PDB entry 6PYV | X-ray diffraction, 1.45 A resolution | chains A and C of the 3 polymer chains in the assembly

# Chain A
Protein: HLA class I histocompatibility antigen, B-2703 alpha chain
Source organism: Homo sapiens
UniProtKB: P03989 (1B27_HUMAN); residues 1-276 here correspond to UniProt positions 25-300 (UniProt number = residue number + 24)
Amino-acid sequence (276 residues; numbered 1 to 276; the number before each row is that of its first residue):
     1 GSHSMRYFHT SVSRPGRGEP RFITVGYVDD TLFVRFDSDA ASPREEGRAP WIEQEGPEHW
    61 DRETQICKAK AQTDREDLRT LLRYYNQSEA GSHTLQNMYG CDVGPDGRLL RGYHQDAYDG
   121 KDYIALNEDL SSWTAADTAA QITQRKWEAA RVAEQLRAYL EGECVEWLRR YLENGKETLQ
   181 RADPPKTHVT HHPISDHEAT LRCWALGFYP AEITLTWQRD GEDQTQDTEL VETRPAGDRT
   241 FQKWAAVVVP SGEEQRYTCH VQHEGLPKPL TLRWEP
Disulfide bonds: Cys101-Cys164, Cys203-Cys259
Differences from the reference sequence: engineered mutation Gly47 (Pro71 in P03989); variant His59 (Tyr83 in P03989)
What the authors report for this chain:
  - conformationally variable residues (side-chain flip): Trp60
  - mutagenesis - W60A: unchanged expression
  - mutagenesis - W60A: decreased binding to HC10 (proposed by the authors, not directly observed)

# Chain C
Protein: LRN peptide
Amino-acid sequence (9 residues; numbered 1 to 9; the number before each row is that of its first residue):
     1 LRNQSVFNF

# How chain A and chain C interact
Contacting residue pairs (41; chain A residue first):
  Tyr7(A) with Leu1(C), hydrogen bond (side chain-backbone); Arg2(C), hydrogen bond (side chain-backbone)
  His9(A) with Arg2(C), hydrogen bond
  Thr24(A) with Arg2(C), hydrogen bond
  Glu45(A) with Arg2(C), salt bridge
  His59(A) with Leu1(C)
  Arg62(A) with Leu1(C); Arg2(C), hydrogen bond (side chain-backbone); Gln4(C)
  Glu63(A) with Leu1(C); Arg2(C), hydrogen bond (side chain-backbone)
  Ile66(A) with Arg2(C); Asn3(C); Gln4(C)
  Cys67(A) with Arg2(C), hydrogen bond
  Thr73(A) with Asn8(C)
  Glu76(A) with Asn8(C)
  Asp77(A) with Asn8(C); Phe9(C), hydrogen bond (side chain-backbone)
  Thr80(A) with Phe9(C)
  Leu81(A) with Phe9(C), hydrophobic
  Tyr84(A) with Phe9(C), hydrogen bond (side chain-backbone)
  Leu95(A) with Phe9(C), hydrophobic
  Tyr99(A) with Arg2(C); Asn3(C), hydrogen bond (side chain-backbone)
  Asp116(A) with Phe9(C)
  Tyr123(A) with Phe9(C), hydrophobic
  Thr143(A) with Phe9(C), hydrogen bond (side chain-backbone)
  Lys146(A) with Phe9(C), hydrogen bond (side chain-backbone)
  Trp147(A) with Asn8(C), hydrogen bond (side chain-backbone); Phe9(C), hydrophobic
  Val152(A) with Phe7(C), hydrophobic
  Gln155(A) with Phe7(C)
  Leu156(A) with Asn3(C); Phe7(C), hydrophobic
  Tyr159(A) with Leu1(C), hydrogen bond (side chain-backbone); Arg2(C); Asn3(C)
  Glu163(A) with Leu1(C)
  Trp167(A) with Leu1(C)
  Tyr171(A) with Leu1(C), hydrogen bond (side chain-backbone)
Other interface residues (no listed pair), chain A (33 interface residues in all): Met5, Val25, Val34, Ala69
Other interface residues (no listed pair), chain C (8 interface residues in all): Val6

# Summary
33 residues of chain A face 8 of chain C across their interface, with 15 hydrogen bonds and 1 salt bridge.
Polar pairs include Glu45(A)-Arg2(C), Tyr7(A)-Leu1(C) and Tyr7(A)-Arg2(C). From the paper: W60A of chain A
reduces binding to HC10; conformational variability at Trp60(A).
Here chain A is HLA class I histocompatibility antigen, B-2703 alpha chain (Homo sapiens) and chain C is LRN
peptide. Entry 6PYV (Crystal Structure of HLA-B*2703-P47G in complex with LRN, a self-peptide) was determined
by X-ray diffraction (same publication as 6PYJ, 6PYL, 6PYW and 6PZ5).
